5DXK - chains A and B of the 4 polymer chains in the assembly; structure by X-ray diffraction, 2.23 A resolution.

[Chain A (and B)]
Name: Estrogen receptor
Organism: Homo sapiens
Notes: fragment: ligand-binding domain; chain B of this document is another copy of the same molecule, construct and numbering; everything in this record applies to it too
UniProt: P03372 (ESR1_HUMAN); residue numbers follow UniProt; this construct covers 298-554
Chain sequence (257 residues; numbered 298 to 554; the number before each row is that of its first residue):
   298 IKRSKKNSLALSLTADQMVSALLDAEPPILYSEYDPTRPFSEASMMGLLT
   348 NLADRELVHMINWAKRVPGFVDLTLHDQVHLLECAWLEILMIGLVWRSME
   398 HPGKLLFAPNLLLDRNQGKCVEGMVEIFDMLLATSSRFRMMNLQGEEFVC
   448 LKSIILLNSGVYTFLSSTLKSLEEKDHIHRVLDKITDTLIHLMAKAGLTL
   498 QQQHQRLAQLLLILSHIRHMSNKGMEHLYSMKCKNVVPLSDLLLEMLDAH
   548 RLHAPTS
Not modelled in the structure: 298-304, 462-471, 549-554 (chain B: 298-304, 462-467, 550-554)
Sequence notes: engineered mutation Ser537 (Tyr in P03372)

[Chain A / chain B interface]
Pairs across the interface (47):
  Ala430(A) - Tyr459(B)
  Arg434(A) - His476(B)  hydrogen bond
  Ile451(A) - Leu509(B)  hydrophobic
  Asn455(A) - Leu509(B)
  Tyr459(A) - Ala430(B)
  Tyr459(A) - Leu509(B)
  Tyr459(A) - Ile510(B)
  Tyr459(A) - His513(B)
  His476(A) - Arg434(B)
  Asp480(A) - Gln502(B)
  Asp480(A) - Gln506(B)  hydrogen bond
  Thr483(A) - His501(B)
  Thr483(A) - Ala505(B)
  Asp484(A) - Gln498(B)  hydrogen bond
  Asp484(A) - Gln502(B)  hydrogen bond
  Ile487(A) - His501(B)
  Gln498(A) - Asp484(B)  hydrogen bond
  His501(A) - Thr483(B)
  His501(A) - Asp484(B)  salt bridge
  His501(A) - Ile487(B)
  His501(A) - His501(B)  hydrogen bond
  His501(A) - Leu504(B)
  Gln502(A) - Asp480(B)
  Gln502(A) - Asp484(B)
  Leu504(A) - His501(B)
  Ala505(A) - Thr483(B)
  Ala505(A) - Leu508(B)  hydrophobic
  Gln506(A) - Asp480(B)  hydrogen bond
  Leu508(A) - Ala505(B)  hydrophobic
  Leu509(A) - Ile451(B)  hydrophobic
  Leu509(A) - Asn455(B)
  Leu509(A) - Tyr459(B)
  Ile510(A) - Tyr459(B)
  Leu511(A) - Leu509(B)  hydrophobic
  Ser512(A) - Leu511(B)
  Ser512(A) - Arg515(B)  hydrogen bond
  His513(A) - Tyr459(B)
  His513(A) - Arg515(B)
  Arg515(A) - Ser512(B)  hydrogen bond
  Arg515(A) - His513(B)
  Arg515(A) - His516(B)
  His516(A) - Arg515(B)
  His516(A) - Asn519(B)  hydrogen bond
  Asn519(A) - His516(B)  hydrogen bond
  Asn519(A) - Asn519(B)  hydrogen bond
  Lys520(A) - His547(B)  hydrogen bond (side chain-backbone)
  Glu523(A) - Glu523(B)
Other interface residues (no listed pair), chain A (29 interface residues in all): Leu479, His547
Other interface residues (no listed pair), chain B (30 interface residues in all): Leu479, Lys520, Arg548

[Overview]
The interface between chain A and chain B involves 29 residues on one side and 30 on the other, with 13
hydrogen bonds and 1 salt bridge. Polar pairs include His501(A)-Asp484(B), Arg434(A)-His476(B) and
Asp480(A)-Gln506(B).
Both chains are Estrogen receptor (Homo sapiens). Entry 5DXK (Crystal Structure of the ER-alpha Ligand-binding
Domain in Complex with the Cyclofenil Derivative 4,4'-[(9s)-bicyclo[3.3.1]non-9-ylmethanediyl]diphenol) was
determined by X-ray diffraction (same publication as 4ZN7, 4ZNH, 4ZNS, 4ZNT, 4ZNU, 4ZNV and 50 further
entries).
